3QKW - chains A and B of the 4 polymer chains in the assembly; structure by X-ray diffraction, 2.29 A resolution.

Chain A (and B):
Molecule: Nucleotide sugar synthetase-like protein
Organism: Streptococcus parasanguinis
Notes: chain B of this document is another copy of the same molecule, construct and numbering; everything in this record applies to it too
UniProtKB: B5A7L9 (B5A7L9_STRPA); numbering as in UniProt (aligned over 1-330)
Chain sequence (332 residues; each row starts with the number of its first residue; numbers below 1 keep their minus sign (Ala-1 is residue -1)):
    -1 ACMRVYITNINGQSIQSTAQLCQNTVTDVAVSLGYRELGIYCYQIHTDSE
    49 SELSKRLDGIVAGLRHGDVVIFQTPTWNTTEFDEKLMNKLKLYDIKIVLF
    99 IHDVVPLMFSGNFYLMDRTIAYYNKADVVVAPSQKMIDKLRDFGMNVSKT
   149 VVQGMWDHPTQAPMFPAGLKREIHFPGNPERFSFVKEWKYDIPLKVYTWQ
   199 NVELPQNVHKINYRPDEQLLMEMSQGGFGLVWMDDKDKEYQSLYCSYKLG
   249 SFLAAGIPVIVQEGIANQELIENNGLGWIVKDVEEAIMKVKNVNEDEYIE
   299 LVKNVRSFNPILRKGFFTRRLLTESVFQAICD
Disordered / not traced: -1, 106-107, 330 (chain B: 232-238, 330)
Differences from the reference sequence: expression tag (-1 to 0)
Ligand contacts: UDP (uridine-5'-diphosphate): Thr16, His156, Pro174, Arg179, Phe180, Tyr195, Tyr211, Arg212, Pro213, Asp214, Leu217, Tyr242, Cys243, Ser244, Tyr245, Lys246, Ser249
Swiss-Prot annotation at these positions:
  - region: Met106 to Phe111 (Substrate protein-binding loop)
  - binding site (UDP): Thr16, Arg179, Tyr211 to Asp214, Ser244 to Ser249
  - mutagenesis: Met106 to Phe111 (Loss of binding to Fap1-GlcNAc substrate, loss of glycosyltransferase activity), Arg179 (R179A: Complete loss of glycosyltransferase activity, does not restore Fap1 glycosylation in vivo), Tyr211 (Y211A: 25% glycosyltransferase activity, partially restores Fap1 glycosylation in vivo), Asp214 (D214A: Wild-type glycosyltransferase activity, fully restores Fap1 glycosylation in vivo), Lys246 (K246A: Complete loss of glycosyltransferase activity, the protein forms tetramers, does not restore Fap1 glycosylation in vivo), Ser249 (S249A: Wild-type glycosyltransferase activity), Phe314 to Asp330 (Complete loss of glycosyltransferase activity), Phe314 (F314A: 25% glycosyltransferase activity, the protein dimerizes but does not tetramerize), Phe315 (F315A: Complete loss of glycosyltransferase activity, the protein does not dimerize), Arg318 (R318A: 25% glycosyltransferase activity, the protein dimerizes but does not tetramerize, partially restores Fap1 glycosylation in vivo), Leu320 (L320A: Complete loss of glycosyltransferase activity, the protein does not dimerize, does not restore Fap1 glycosylation in vivo)

Chain A / chain B interface:
Residue-residue contacts (46; chain A residue first):
  Tyr4(A) - Glu35(B)  hydrogen bond
  Asn9(A) - Ala60(B)
  Asn9(A) - Gly61(B)
  Asn9(A) - Leu62(B)
  Asn9(A) - Arg63(B)
  Gln18(A) - Arg63(B)  hydrogen bond
  Asn22(A) - Arg63(B)  hydrogen bond
  Thr25(A) - Arg34(B)
  Asp26(A) - Arg34(B)  salt bridge
  Val29(A) - Arg34(B)
  Gly32(A) - Val29(B)
  Arg34(A) - Asp26(B)  salt bridge
  Arg34(A) - Val29(B)
  Arg34(A) - Glu35(B)  salt bridge
  Glu35(A) - Tyr4(B)  hydrogen bond
  Glu35(A) - Arg34(B)  salt bridge
  Gly37(A) - Ala60(B)
  Ile38(A) - Ala60(B)
  Tyr39(A) - Ala60(B)
  Thr45(A) - Lys53(B)  hydrogen bond (backbone-side chain)
  Asp46(A) - Lys53(B)  salt bridge
  Ser49(A) - Glu50(B)  hydrogen bond
  Glu50(A) - Ser49(B)  hydrogen bond
  Glu50(A) - Glu50(B)
  Glu50(A) - Lys53(B)  salt bridge
  Lys53(A) - Thr45(B)  hydrogen bond (side chain-backbone)
  Lys53(A) - Asp46(B)  salt bridge
  Lys53(A) - Glu50(B)  salt bridge
  Lys53(A) - Arg54(B)
  Arg54(A) - Lys53(B)
  Arg54(A) - Asp56(B)
  Arg54(A) - Gly57(B)
  Asp56(A) - Arg54(B)
  Gly57(A) - Arg54(B)
  Gly57(A) - Gly57(B)
  Gly57(A) - Ile58(B)
  Ile58(A) - Gly57(B)
  Ala60(A) - Asn9(B)
  Ala60(A) - Gly37(B)
  Ala60(A) - Ile38(B)
  Ala60(A) - Tyr39(B)
  Gly61(A) - Asn9(B)
  Leu62(A) - Asn9(B)
  Arg63(A) - Asn9(B)
  Arg63(A) - Gln18(B)  hydrogen bond
  Arg63(A) - Asn22(B)  hydrogen bond
Interface residues without a listed pair, chain A (27 interface residues in all): Asn7
Interface residues without a listed pair, chain B (27 interface residues in all): Asn7, Thr25, Gly32

In short:
Chain A and chain B each contribute 27 residues to their interface, with 10 hydrogen bonds and 8 salt bridges.
Polar pairs include Asp26(A)-Arg34(B), Arg34(A)-Glu35(B) and Asp46(A)-Lys53(B). Ligands of chain A: UDP.
Both chains are Nucleotide sugar synthetase-like protein (Streptococcus parasanguinis). Entry 3QKW (Structure
of Streptococcus parasangunini Gtf3 glycosyltransferase) was determined by X-ray diffraction (same publication
as 3RHZ).
